Entry 7LAN (X-ray diffraction, 2.28 A resolution); this record covers chains A and B.

[Chain A]
Molecule: Myeloperoxidase light chain
Source organism: Homo sapiens
Notes: EC 1.11.2.2
UniProtKB: P05164 (PERM_HUMAN); residues 1-105 here correspond to UniProt positions 167-271 (UniProt number = residue number + 166)
Chain sequence (105 residues; row label = number of the first residue in the row):
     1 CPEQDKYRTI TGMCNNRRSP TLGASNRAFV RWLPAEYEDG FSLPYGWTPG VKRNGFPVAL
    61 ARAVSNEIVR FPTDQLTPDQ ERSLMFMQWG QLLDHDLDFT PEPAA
Not modelled in the structure: 104-105
Curated features (UniProtKB/Swiss-Prot):
  - active site: His95 (Proton acceptor)
  - binding site (heme b): Asp94
  - binding site (Ca(2+)): Asp96
Ion coordination: Ca2+: Asp96 (shared with Thr168(B), Phe170(B), Asp172(B), Ser174(B) of chain B)
Ligand contacts:
  - heme (HEM): Met87, Gly90, Gln91, Asp94, Asp98, Phe99, Thr100, Glu102
  - XS1 (7-[(3R,4S,6S,10R)-4-benzyl-2-oxa-7,13,14-triazatetracyclo[14.3.1.1~3,6~.1~11,14~]docosa-1(20),11(21),12,16,18-pentaen-10-yl]-3H-[1,2,3]triazolo[4,5-b]pyridin-5-amine): Gln91, His95, Phe99, Thr100

[Chain B]
Molecule: Isoform H14 of Myeloperoxidase
Source organism: Homo sapiens
Notes: EC 1.11.2.2
UniProtKB: P05164 (PERM_HUMAN), isoform P05164-2; residues 113-578 here correspond to UniProt positions 184-649 (UniProt number = residue number + 71)
Chain sequence (466 residues; row label = number of the first residue in the row):
   113 VNCETSCVQQ PPCFPLKIPP NDPRIKNQAD CIPFFRSCPA CPGSNITIRN QINALTSFVD
   173 ASMVYGSEEP LARNLRNMSN QLGLLAVNQR FQDNGRALLP FDNLHDDPCL LTNRSARIPC
   233 FLAGDTRSSE MPELTSMHTL LLREHNRLAT ELKSLNPRWD GERLYQEARK IVGAMVQIIT
   293 YRDYLPLVLG PTAMRKYLPT YRSYNDSVDP RIANVFTNAF RYGHTLIQPF MFRLDNRYQP
   353 MEPNPRVPLS RVFFASWRVV LEGGIDPILR GLMATPAKLN RQNQIAVDEI RERLFEQVMR
   413 IGLDLPALNM QRSRDHGLPG YNAWRRFCGL PQPETVGQLG TVLRNLKLAR KLMEQYGTPN
   473 NIDIWMGGVS EPLKRKGRVG PLLACIIGTQ FRKLRDGDRF WWENEGVFSM QQRQALAQIS
   533 LPRIICDNTG ITTVSKNNIF MSNSYPRDFV NCSTLPALNL ASWREA
Not modelled in the structure: 113, 578
Disulfides: Cys115-Cys125, Cys119-Cys143, Cys221-Cys232, Cys440-Cys497, Cys538-Cys564
Glycans and other covalent adducts: N-acetylglucosamine (NAG) linked to Asn189, Asn225; heme (HEM) linked to Glu242, Met243; glycan linked to Asn317
Ion coordination: Ca2+: Thr168, Phe170, Asp172, Ser174 (shared with Asp96(A) of chain A); heme Fe near His336 (its only coordinating residue here)
Ligand contacts:
  - heme (HEM): Arg239, Tyr296, Thr329, Phe332, Arg333, Tyr334, Gly335, His336, Ile339, Phe365, Leu406, Phe407, Leu417, Leu420, Arg424
  - XS1 (7-[(3R,4S,6S,10R)-4-benzyl-2-oxa-7,13,14-triazatetracyclo[14.3.1.1~3,6~.1~11,14~]docosa-1(20),11(21),12,16,18-pentaen-10-yl]-3H-[1,2,3]triazolo[4,5-b]pyridin-5-amine): Leu216, Asp218, Pro220, Thr238, Arg239, Phe366, Phe407, Met411

[Chain A / chain B interface]
Contacting residue pairs (307; chain A residue first):
  Asp5(A) with Arg511(B), salt bridge; Phe512(B)
  Lys6(A) with Lys282(B), hydrogen bond (backbone-side chain); Phe512(B)
  Tyr7(A) with Arg275(B), hydrogen bond; Gln278(B); Glu279(B), hydrogen bond; Phe512(B)
  Arg8(A) with Phe170(B); Val171(B); Asp172(B); Arg281(B), hydrogen bond (backbone-side chain); Gln289(B); Asp510(B), salt bridge; Phe512(B), hydrogen bond (side chain-backbone)
  Thr9(A) with Arg281(B), hydrogen bond (backbone-side chain)
  Ile10(A) with Thr168(B); Gly178(B); Ser179(B); Glu180(B); Glu181(B); Ala184(B), hydrophobic; Tyr277(B); Arg281(B)
  Thr11(A) with Thr168(B); Ser179(B); Glu181(B)
  Gly12(A) with Thr168(B); Phe170(B)
  Cys14(A) with Arg511(B), hydrogen bond (backbone-side chain)
  Asn15(A) with Phe170(B); Tyr316(B); Gly509(B); Asp510(B), hydrogen bond; Arg511(B), hydrogen bond (backbone-side chain); Phe512(B)
  Asn16(A) with Tyr316(B); Asp318(B), hydrogen bond (side chain-backbone)
  Arg17(A) with Arg511(B)
  Arg18(A) with Asp318(B), salt bridge; Ser319(B), hydrogen bond
  Leu22(A) with Phe170(B); Asp321(B); Pro322(B); Arg323(B)
  Gly23(A) with Thr168(B); Ser169(B), hydrogen bond (backbone-backbone); Phe170(B); Arg323(B)
  Ser25(A) with Asn165(B); Ala166(B); Leu167(B); Thr168(B); Ser179(B), hydrogen bond (side chain-backbone)
  Asn26(A) with Ile164(B); Asn165(B), hydrogen bond (backbone-backbone); Ala166(B); Glu180(B), hydrogen bond
  Arg27(A) with Ile164(B); Asn165(B), hydrogen bond (backbone-backbone)
  Ala28(A) with Ala152(B), hydrophobic; Asn162(B); Gln163(B)
  Phe29(A) with Asn162(B), hydrogen bond (backbone-side chain); Gln163(B), hydrogen bond (backbone-backbone); Ile164(B); Asn165(B); Ile324(B); Asn326(B); Thr329(B)
  Val30(A) with Asp321(B); Arg323(B); Ile324(B), hydrogen bond (backbone-backbone); Ala325(B); Asn326(B), hydrogen bond (backbone-backbone)
  Arg31(A) with Arg161(B), hydrogen bond (side chain-backbone); Asn162(B); Gln163(B), hydrogen bond; Asn326(B); His428(B), hydrogen bond (side chain-backbone); Gly429(B); Leu430(B)
  Trp32(A) with Ala325(B); Val327(B), hydrophobic; Trp436(B), hydrophobic; Phe439(B), hydrophobic; Ile498(B); Thr501(B); Gln502(B); Lys505(B)
  Leu33(A) with Pro431(B), hydrophobic; Ala435(B); Trp436(B), hydrophobic
  Pro34(A) with Pro431(B)
  Ala35(A) with Ile160(B), hydrophobic; Gly429(B)
  Glu36(A) with Gly429(B), hydrogen bond (backbone-backbone); Pro431(B)
  Tyr37(A) with Arg148(B); Ile160(B), hydrophobic; Arg161(B), hydrogen bond (side chain-backbone); Gln163(B), hydrogen bond; Asp427(B), hydrogen bond (side chain-backbone); His428(B), hydrogen bond (side chain-backbone); Gly429(B)
  Phe41(A) with Ser156(B); Asn157(B); Thr159(B); Ile160(B); Arg161(B), hydrogen bond (backbone-backbone)
  Ser42(A) with Arg148(B), hydrogen bond (backbone-side chain); Arg161(B)
  Pro44(A) with Phe126(B), hydrophobic; Arg148(B); Arg426(B); Asp427(B)
  Tyr45(A) with Phe126(B); Arg426(B)
  Trp47(A) with Gln121(B); Pro123(B), hydrophobic; Cys125(B); Phe126(B), hydrophobic
  Arg53(A) with Leu430(B), hydrogen bond (side chain-backbone); Pro431(B); Gly432(B); Asn473(B), hydrogen bond (backbone-side chain)
  Asn54(A) with Asn472(B); Asn473(B)
  Phe56(A) with Tyr468(B); Gly469(B); Thr470(B); Asn473(B)
  Val58(A) with Arg426(B)
  Ala59(A) with Arg426(B), hydrogen bond (backbone-side chain); Gln467(B)
  Leu60(A) with Lys129(B); Pro131(B)
  Ala61(A) with Leu128(B), hydrophobic; Ala419(B); Met422(B); Arg426(B)
  Arg62(A) with Lys129(B); Pro131(B); Asp134(B), salt bridge; Arg136(B); Ile144(B); Arg403(B), hydrogen bond (side chain-backbone); Glu404(B), salt bridge; Asp416(B), salt bridge; Ala419(B)
  Ala63(A) with Gln467(B)
  Val64(A) with Met422(B), hydrophobic; Gln467(B); Tyr468(B); Met478(B), hydrophobic
  Ser65(A) with Arg403(B), hydrogen bond; Asp416(B), hydrogen bond; Pro418(B)
  Asn66(A) with Pro131(B); Asp134(B), hydrogen bond; Pro135(B); Arg403(B), hydrogen bond
  Glu67(A) with Lys463(B); Gln467(B)
  Ile68(A) with Ile397(B); Leu460(B), hydrophobic; Lys463(B); Leu464(B); Met478(B), hydrophobic
  Val69(A) with Ala398(B), hydrophobic; Arg403(B); Pro418(B), hydrophobic; Met478(B), hydrophobic
  Arg70(A) with Pro135(B); Arg403(B)
  Phe71(A) with Lys390(B); Asn395(B); Gln396(B); Ala398(B); Val399(B), hydrophobic
  Thr73(A) with Pro341(B)
  Gln75(A) with Gln396(B), hydrogen bond (backbone-side chain)
  Leu76(A) with Gln340(B); Pro341(B); Lys390(B); Val399(B), hydrophobic
  Thr77(A) with Lys390(B); Leu391(B), hydrogen bond (backbone-backbone); Arg393(B); Gln396(B), hydrogen bond
  Pro78(A) with Ala389(B)
  Asp79(A) with Pro388(B); Ala389(B), hydrogen bond (backbone-backbone); Leu391(B); Arg490(B), salt bridge; Asn555(B), hydrogen bond (backbone-side chain)
  Gln80(A) with Asn555(B), hydrogen bond (backbone-side chain)
  Glu81(A) with Arg490(B), salt bridge; Phe552(B); Met553(B)
  Arg82(A) with Leu299(B), hydrogen bond (side chain-backbone); Pro388(B); Ala389(B), hydrogen bond (backbone-backbone); Lys488(B), hydrogen bond (side chain-backbone); Arg490(B); Phe552(B); Met553(B); Asn555(B), hydrogen bond (backbone-side chain)
  Ser83(A) with Leu384(B); Met385(B); Thr387(B); Ala389(B); Ile551(B), hydrogen bond (side chain-backbone); Phe552(B), hydrogen bond (backbone-backbone); Ser554(B); Asn555(B)
  Leu84(A) with Gln340(B); Phe344(B), hydrophobic; Leu384(B), hydrogen bond (backbone-backbone); Thr387(B), hydrogen bond (backbone-backbone); Pro388(B); Ala389(B)
  Met85(A) with Met249(B), hydrophobic; Leu384(B), hydrogen bond (backbone-backbone); Leu533(B), hydrophobic; Ile537(B), hydrophobic; Ile551(B), hydrophobic; Phe552(B)
  Phe86(A) with Tyr296(B); Leu299(B); Val300(B), hydrophobic; Tyr334(B); Leu338(B), hydrophobic; Arg490(B); Phe552(B), hydrophobic
  Met87(A) with Leu338(B), hydrophobic; Ile339(B), hydrophobic
  Gln88(A) with Met243(B); Glu245(B); Leu246(B); Met249(B); Leu384(B)
  Trp89(A) with Met249(B), hydrophobic; Val288(B); Ile291(B), hydrophobic; Thr292(B), hydrogen bond; Tyr296(B); Leu533(B), hydrophobic; Phe552(B), hydrophobic
  Gly90(A) with Tyr296(B); Phe332(B)
  Gln91(A) with Glu242(B), hydrogen bond; Met243(B); Leu246(B)
  Leu92(A) with Met175(B); Leu246(B), hydrophobic; Met249(B), hydrophobic; His250(B); Leu253(B), hydrophobic
  Leu93(A) with Thr292(B); Tyr296(B), hydrophobic; Phe503(B), hydrophobic
  Asp94(A) with Phe332(B)
  His95(A) with Leu167(B); Met175(B); Asp237(B), salt bridge; Arg239(B), hydrogen bond; Leu246(B)
  Asp96(A) with Thr168(B); Phe170(B); Val171(B); Asp172(B), hydrogen bond (side chain-backbone); Ala173(B), hydrogen bond (side chain-backbone); Ser174(B), hydrogen bond; Met175(B); Val288(B)
  Leu97(A) with Asn165(B), hydrogen bond (backbone-side chain); Thr168(B); Ser169(B); Val171(B), hydrophobic; Ile324(B); Phe328(B), hydrophobic; Phe503(B), hydrophobic; Leu506(B), hydrophobic
  Asp98(A) with Asn165(B); Leu167(B); Arg239(B), hydrogen bond (backbone-side chain); Phe328(B); Thr329(B)
  Phe99(A) with Ile164(B); Asn165(B), hydrogen bond (backbone-side chain); Ala166(B), hydrogen bond (backbone-backbone); Leu167(B); Arg239(B)
  Thr100(A) with Ser149(B); Ile164(B); His428(B)
  Pro101(A) with Ser149(B); Cys150(B), hydrogen bond (backbone-backbone); Ile164(B)
  Glu102(A) with Phe147(B); Arg148(B); Cys150(B); Arg424(B), salt bridge
  Pro103(A) with Pro124(B), hydrophobic; Arg148(B); Cys150(B)
Also at the interface, not in a pair above, chain A (85 interface residues in all): Ala24, Gly40, Leu43, Gly46, Pro57
Also at the interface, not in a pair above, chain B (153 interface residues in all): Gln122, Ile130, Ile137, Tyr177, Thr238, Gly335, Leu381, Asp400, Gln423, Trp477, Gly489, Trp513

[Summary]
The interface between chain A and chain B involves 85 residues on one side and 153 on the other, with 64
hydrogen bonds and 10 salt bridges. Among the polar pairs are Asp5(A)-Arg511(B), Arg8(A)-Asp510(B) and
Arg18(A)-Asp318(B).
Here chain A is Myeloperoxidase light chain and chain B is Isoform H14 of Myeloperoxidase, both from Homo
sapiens. Entry 7LAN (CRYSTAL STRUCTURE OF MYELOPEROXIDASE SUBFORM C (MPO) COMPLEX WITH COMPOUND-30 AKA
7-[(3S,4R,6R)-4-benzyl-2-oxa-7,13,14-triazatetracyclo[14.3.1.13,6.111,14]docosa-1(19),11(21),12,16(20),17-pentaen-10-yl]-3H-triazolo[4,5-b]pyridin-5-amine)
was determined by X-ray diffraction, deposited together with 7LAE, 7LAG and 7LAL.
